2MAT - chain A; structure by X-ray diffraction, 1.90 A resolution.

Chain A:
Protein: Protein (methionine aminopeptidase)
Organism: Escherichia coli
Notes: EC 3.4.11.18
UniProt: P07906 (AMPM_ECOLI); residue numbers follow UniProt; this construct covers 1-264
Amino-acid sequence (264 residues; each row starts with the number of its first residue):
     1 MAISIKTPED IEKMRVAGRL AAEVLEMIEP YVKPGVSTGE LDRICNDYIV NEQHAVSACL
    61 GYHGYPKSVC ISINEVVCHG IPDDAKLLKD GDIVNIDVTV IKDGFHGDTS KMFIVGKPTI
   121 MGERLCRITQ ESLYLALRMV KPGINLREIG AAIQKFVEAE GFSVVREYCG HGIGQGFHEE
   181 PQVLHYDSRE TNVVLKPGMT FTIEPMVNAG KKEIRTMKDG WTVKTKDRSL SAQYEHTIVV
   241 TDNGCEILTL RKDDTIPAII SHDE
Not modelled in the structure: 1, 264
Sequence notes: engineered mutation Gln175 (Arg in P07906)
Bound ions: Co2+ site 1 near His54 (its only coordinating residue here); Na+: Asn74, Val76, Ser231; Co2+ site 2: Asp97, Asp108, Glu235; Co2+ site 3: Asp108, His171, Glu204, Glu235

Summary:
Asn74, Val76 and Ser231 form the Na+ site. Asp97, Asp108 and Glu235 coordinate Co2+ site 2.
Chain A is Protein (methionine aminopeptidase) (Escherichia coli); the structure, E.coli methionine
aminopeptidase at 1.9 angstrom resolution, was determined by X-ray diffraction together with 3MAT and 4MAT
from the same study.
